PDB entry 8IOJ | electron microscopy, 4.10 A resolution (low resolution: residue-level contacts below are approximate; hydrogen-bond / salt-bridge calls are withheld) | chains A and J of the 15 polymer chains in the assembly

== Chain A (and J) ==
Protein: Ribulose bisphosphate carboxylase large chain
Organism: Synechococcus elongatus PCC 6301
Notes: EC 4.1.1.39; chain J of this document is another copy of the same molecule, construct and numbering; everything in this record applies to it too
UniProtKB: P00880 (RBL_SYNP6); residue numbers follow UniProt; this construct covers 1-472
Chain sequence (472 residues; each row starts with the number of its first residue):
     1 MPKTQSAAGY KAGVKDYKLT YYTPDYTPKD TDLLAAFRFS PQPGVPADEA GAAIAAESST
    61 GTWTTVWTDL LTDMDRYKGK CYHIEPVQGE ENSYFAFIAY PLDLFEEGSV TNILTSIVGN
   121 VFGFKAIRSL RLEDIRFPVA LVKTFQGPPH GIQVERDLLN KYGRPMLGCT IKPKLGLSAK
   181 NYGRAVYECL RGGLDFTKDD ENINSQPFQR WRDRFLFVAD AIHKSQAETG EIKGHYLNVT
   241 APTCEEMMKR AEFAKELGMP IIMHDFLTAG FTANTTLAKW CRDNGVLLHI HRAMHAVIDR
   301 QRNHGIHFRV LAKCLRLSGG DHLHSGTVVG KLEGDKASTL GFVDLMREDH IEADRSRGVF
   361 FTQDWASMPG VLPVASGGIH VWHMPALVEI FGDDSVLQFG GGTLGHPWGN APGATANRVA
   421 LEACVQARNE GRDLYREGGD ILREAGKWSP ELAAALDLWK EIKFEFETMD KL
Not modelled in the structure: 1-19, 61-73, 175-176, 329-334, 400-404, 461-472 (chain J: 1-20, 60-74, 330-334, 401-405, 460-472)

== How chain A and chain J interact ==
Residue-residue contacts (12; chain A residue first):
  His150(A) with Arg212(J)
  Val154(A) with Asp213(J)
  Asp157(A) with Ser178(J); Lys180(J)
  Asn160(A) with Lys180(J)
  Tyr162(A) with Lys180(J)
  Cys281(A) with Arg212(J)
  Arg282(A) with Arg212(J)
  Asp283(A) with Arg212(J)
  Asn284(A) with Arg212(J)
  Gly285(A) with Arg212(J)
  Ser367(A) with Pro207(J)
Interface residues without a listed pair, chain A (12 interface residues in all): Leu158
Interface residues without a listed pair, chain J (8 interface residues in all): Ala179, Phe217, Lys249

== Overview ==
Chain A and chain J form an interface of 12 and 8 residues respectively.
Chain A and chain J are both Ribulose bisphosphate carboxylase large chain (Synechococcus elongatus PCC 6301);
the structure, The Rubisco assembly intermidiate of Rubisco large subunit (RbcL) and Arabidopsis thaliana
Rubisco accumulation factor 1 ..., was determined by electron microscopy together with 8ILB, 8ILM, 8IO2 and
8IOL from the same study.
